Entry 6JHR (electron microscopy, 3.68 A resolution); this record covers chains C and E of the 5 polymer chains in the assembly.

Chain C:
Molecule: VP3
From: Human hepatitis A virus Hu/Australia/HM175/1976
Amino-acid sequence (246 residues; each row starts with the number of its first residue):
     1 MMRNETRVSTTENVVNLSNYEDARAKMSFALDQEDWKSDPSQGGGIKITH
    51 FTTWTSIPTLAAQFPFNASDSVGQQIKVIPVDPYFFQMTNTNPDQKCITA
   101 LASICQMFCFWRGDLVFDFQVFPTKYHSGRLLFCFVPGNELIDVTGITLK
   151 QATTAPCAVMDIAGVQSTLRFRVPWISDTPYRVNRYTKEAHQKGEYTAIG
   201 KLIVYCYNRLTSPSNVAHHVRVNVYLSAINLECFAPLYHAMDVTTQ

Chain E:
Molecule: FAB Heavy Chain
From: Mus musculus
Notes: antibody fragment or engineered binder
Amino-acid sequence (221 residues; each row starts with the number of its first residue):
     1 EVKLVESGGGLVKPGGSLKLSCAASMYNFQHYGMSWVRQTPEKRLEWVAT
    51 IQTNATYTYYPDSVKGRFTISRDNARNILYLQMSSLRSGDTAMYYCARRD
   101 NIECHYYFDYWGQGTTLTVSSPKTTPPSVYPLAPASASTAASMVTLGCLV
   151 KGYFPEPVTVTWNSGSLSSGVHTFPAVLQSDLYTLSSSVTVPSSTWPSET
   201 VTCNVAHPASSTKVDKKIVPR
Disordered / not traced: 136-139
Cystine bridges: Cys-22/Cys-96, Cys-148/Cys-203

Interface between chain C and chain E:
Contacting residue pairs (29; chain C residue first):
  Val-72(C) with Ile-102(E); Glu-103(E)
  Gly-73(C) with Asn-101(E)
  Gln-74(C) with Tyr-32(E); Asp-100(E), hydrogen bond; Asn-101(E), hydrogen bond (backbone-backbone); Asp-109(E), hydrogen bond
  Gln-75(C) with Tyr-32(E), hydrogen bond (backbone-side chain); Asn-101(E)
  Lys-77(C) with His-31(E)
  Val-78(C) with His-31(E)
  Ile-142(C) with Asn-54(E), hydrogen bond (backbone-side chain)
  Asp-143(C) with Gln-52(E); Asn-54(E); Tyr-57(E)
  Thr-145(C) with Gln-30(E); His-31(E); Thr-53(E); Asn-101(E), hydrogen bond (backbone-side chain)
  Gly-146(C) with Tyr-106(E), hydrogen bond (backbone-side chain)
  Thr-148(C) with Ile-102(E); Glu-103(E); Cys-104(E)
  Leu-149(C) with Ile-102(E); Glu-103(E)
  Lys-150(C) with Glu-103(E); Cys-104(E), hydrogen bond
  Gln-246(C) with Asn-28(E), hydrogen bond; Gln-30(E), hydrogen bond (backbone-side chain)
Also at the interface, not in a pair above, chain C (18 interface residues in all): Ile-76, Leu-141, Ile-147, Lys-201
Also at the interface, not in a pair above, chain E (16 interface residues in all): Phe-29
From the paper, about this interface:
  - epitope / paratope residues, chain C: Val-72(C), Gly-73(C), Gln-74(C), Gln-75(C), Lys-77(C), Val-78(C), Leu-141(C), Asp-143(C), Thr-145(C), Gly-146(C), Ile-147(C), Thr-148(C), Leu-149(C), Lys-150(C)
  - epitope / paratope residues, chain E: Asn-28(E), Gln-30(E), His-31(E), Tyr-32(E), Gln-52(E), Thr-53(E), Asn-54(E), Tyr-57(E), Asn-101(E), Ile-102(E), Glu-103(E), Cys-104(E), Tyr-106(E)

Overview:
Chain C and chain E form an interface of 18 and 16 residues respectively; the contacts include 10 hydrogen
bonds. Polar contacts include Gln-74(C)/Asp-100(E), Gln-74(C)/Asp-109(E) and Gln-75(C)/Tyr-32(E). The paper
reports epitope/paratope residues Val-72(C), Gly-73(C) and Asn-28(E) among others.
Chain C is VP3 (Human hepatitis A virus Hu/Australia/HM175/1976) and chain E is FAB Heavy Chain (Mus
musculus); the structure, The cryo-EM structure of HAV bound to a neutralizing antibody-F6, was determined by
electron microscopy together with 6JHQ, 6JHS and 6JHT from the same study.
